Entry 7AGX (electron microscopy, 3.60 A resolution); this record covers chains 1B and 1G of the 33 polymer chains in the assembly.

Chain 1B:
Protein: Surface presentation of antigens protein SpaP
Source organism: Salmonella typhimurium (strain LT2 / SGSC1412 / ATCC 700720)
UniProtKB: P40700 (SPAP_SALTY); numbering as in UniProt (aligned over 1-224)
Amino-acid sequence (224 residues; row label = number of the first residue in the row):
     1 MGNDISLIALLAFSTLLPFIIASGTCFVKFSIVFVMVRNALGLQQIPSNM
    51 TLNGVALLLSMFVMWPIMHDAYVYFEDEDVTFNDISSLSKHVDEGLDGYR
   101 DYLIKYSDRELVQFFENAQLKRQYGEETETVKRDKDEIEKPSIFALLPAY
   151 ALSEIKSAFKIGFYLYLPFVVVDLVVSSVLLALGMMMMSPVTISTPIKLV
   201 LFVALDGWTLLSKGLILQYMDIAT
Disordered / not traced: 1, 78-83, 120-137, 221-224

Chain 1G:
Protein: Surface presentation of antigens protein SpaQ
Source organism: Salmonella typhimurium (strain LT2 / SGSC1412 / ATCC 700720)
UniProtKB: P0A1L7 (SPAQ_SALTY); residue numbers follow UniProt; this construct covers 1-86
Amino-acid sequence (86 residues; row label = number of the first residue in the row):
     1 MDDLVFAGNKALYLVLILSGWPTIVATIIGLLVGLFQTVTQLQEQTLPFG
    51 IKLLGVCLCLFLLSGWYGEVLLSYGRQVIFLALAKG
Disordered / not traced: 1, 37-46, 85-86

How chain 1B and chain 1G interact:
Residue-residue contacts (18; chain 1B residue first):
  Ile-161(1B) with Ala-82(1G)
  Phe-163(1B) with Leu-4(1G), hydrophobic
  Tyr-164(1B) with Asp-3(1G); Leu-4(1G); Val-78(1G); Ala-82(1G), hydrophobic
  Leu-165(1B) with Ile-79(1G), hydrophobic
  Leu-167(1B) with Ala-7(1G); Tyr-74(1G)
  Val-179(1B) with Leu-60(1G), hydrophobic
  Leu-183(1B) with Val-56(1G), hydrophobic
  Leu-201(1B) with Leu-72(1G), hydrophobic
  Ala-204(1B) with Leu-72(1G)
  Leu-205(1B) with Leu-72(1G); Arg-76(1G); Ile-79(1G), hydrophobic
  Leu-210(1B) with Leu-83(1G)
  Gln-218(1B) with Leu-83(1G), hydrogen bond (side chain-backbone)
Interface residues without a listed pair, chain 1B (23 interface residues in all): Lys-160, Pro-168, Val-171, Val-172, Leu-174, Val-175, Ser-178, Ala-182, Leu-211, Gly-214, Leu-215
Interface residues without a listed pair, chain 1G (23 interface residues in all): Gly-8, Ala-11, Leu-14, Val-15, Leu-18, Ser-19, Ala-26, Tyr-67, Leu-71, Gly-75, Ala-84

In short:
The chain 1B/chain 1G interface involves 23 residues from each chain; the contacts include 1 hydrogen bond.
The hydrogen-bonded pair is Gln-218(1B)/Leu-83(1G).
Here chain 1B is Surface presentation of antigens protein SpaP and chain 1G is Surface presentation of
antigens protein SpaQ, both from Salmonella typhimurium (strain LT2 / SGSC1412 / ATCC 700720). Entry 7AGX
(Apo-state type 3 secretion system export apparatus complex from Salmonella enterica typhimurium) was
determined by electron microscopy (same publication as 7AH9 and 7AHI).
